4YLN - chains D and 1 of the 9 polymer chains in the assembly; structure by X-ray diffraction, 5.50 A resolution (low resolution: residue-level contacts below are approximate; hydrogen-bond / salt-bridge calls are withheld).

[Chain D]
Protein: DNA-directed RNA polymerase subunit beta'
Organism: Escherichia coli
Notes: EC 2.7.7.6
UniProt: A7ZUK2 (RPOC_ECO24); residue numbers follow UniProt; this construct covers 1-1407
Chain sequence (1407 residues; numbered 1 to 1407; the number before each row is that of its first residue):
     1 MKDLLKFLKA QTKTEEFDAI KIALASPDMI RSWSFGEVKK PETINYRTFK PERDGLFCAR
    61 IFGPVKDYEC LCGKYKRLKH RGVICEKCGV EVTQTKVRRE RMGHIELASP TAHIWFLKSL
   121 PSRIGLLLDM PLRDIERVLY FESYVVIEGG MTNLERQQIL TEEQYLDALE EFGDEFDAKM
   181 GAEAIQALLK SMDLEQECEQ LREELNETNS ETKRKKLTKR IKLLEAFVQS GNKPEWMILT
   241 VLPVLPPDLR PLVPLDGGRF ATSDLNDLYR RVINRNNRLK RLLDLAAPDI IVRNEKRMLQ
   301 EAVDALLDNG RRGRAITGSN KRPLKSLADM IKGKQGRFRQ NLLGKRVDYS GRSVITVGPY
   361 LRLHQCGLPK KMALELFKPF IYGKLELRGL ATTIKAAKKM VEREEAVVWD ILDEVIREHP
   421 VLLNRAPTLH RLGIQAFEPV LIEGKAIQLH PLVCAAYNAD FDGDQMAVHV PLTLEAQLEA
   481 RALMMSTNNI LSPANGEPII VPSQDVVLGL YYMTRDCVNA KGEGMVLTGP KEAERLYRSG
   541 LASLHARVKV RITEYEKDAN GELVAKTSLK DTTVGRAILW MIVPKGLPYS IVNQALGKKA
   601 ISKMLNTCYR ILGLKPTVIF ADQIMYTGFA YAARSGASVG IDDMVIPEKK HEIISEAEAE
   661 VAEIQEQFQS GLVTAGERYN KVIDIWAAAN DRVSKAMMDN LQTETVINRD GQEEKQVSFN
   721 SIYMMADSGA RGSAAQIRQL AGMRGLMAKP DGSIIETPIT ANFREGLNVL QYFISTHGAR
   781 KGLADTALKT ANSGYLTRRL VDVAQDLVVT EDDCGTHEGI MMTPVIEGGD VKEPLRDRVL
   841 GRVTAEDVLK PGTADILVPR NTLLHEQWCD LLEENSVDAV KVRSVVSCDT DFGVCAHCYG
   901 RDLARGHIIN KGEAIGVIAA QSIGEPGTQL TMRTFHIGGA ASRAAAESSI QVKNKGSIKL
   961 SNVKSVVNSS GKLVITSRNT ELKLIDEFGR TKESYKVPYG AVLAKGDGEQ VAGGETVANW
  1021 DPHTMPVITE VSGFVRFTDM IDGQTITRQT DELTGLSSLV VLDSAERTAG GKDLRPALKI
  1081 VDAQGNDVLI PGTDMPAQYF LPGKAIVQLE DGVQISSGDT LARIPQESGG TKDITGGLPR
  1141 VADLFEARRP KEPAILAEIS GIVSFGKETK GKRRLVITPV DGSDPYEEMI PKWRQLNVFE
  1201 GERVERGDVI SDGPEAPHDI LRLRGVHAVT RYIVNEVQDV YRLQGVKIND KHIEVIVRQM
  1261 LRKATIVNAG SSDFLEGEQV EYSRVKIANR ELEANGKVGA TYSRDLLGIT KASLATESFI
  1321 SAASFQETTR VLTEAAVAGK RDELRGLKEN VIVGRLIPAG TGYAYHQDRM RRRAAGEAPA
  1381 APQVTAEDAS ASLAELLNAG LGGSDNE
Not modelled in the structure: 1-14, 1377-1407
Ion coordination: Zn2+ site 1: Cys-72, Cys-85, Cys-88; Mg2+: Asp-460, Asp-462, Asp-464 (shared with 1 residue of chain 3); Zn2+ site 2: Cys-814, Arg-883, Cys-898
Swiss-Prot annotation at these positions:
  - binding site (Zn(2+)): Cys-70, Cys-72, Cys-85, Cys-88, Cys-814, Cys-888, Cys-895, Cys-898
  - binding site (Mg(2+)): Asp-460, Asp-462, Asp-464
  - modified residue: Lys-972 (N6-acetyllysine)

[Chain 1]
Molecule: NT strand DNA
Sequence (49 nucleotides; each row starts with the number of its first residue):
    11 ACTTGACATC CCACCTCACG TATGCTATAA TGTGTGCAGT CTGACGCGG

[How chain D and chain 1 interact]
Contacting residue pairs (7):
  Tyr-46(D) / DT31(1)
  Lys-74(D) / DA23(1)
  Lys-216(D) / DG58(1)
  Asp-1143(D) / DA54(1)
  Arg-1148(D) / DA54(1)
  Arg-1148(D) / DC55(1)
  Lys-1151(D) / DA54(1)
Also at the interface, not in a pair above, chain D (9 interface residues in all): Arg-47, Pro-131, Lys-219
Also at the interface, not in a pair above, chain 1 (8 interface residues in all): DG30, DC57, DG59

[In short]
The interface between chain D and chain 1 involves 9 residues on one side and 8 on the other. Cys-72(D),
Cys-85(D) and Cys-88(D) coordinate Zn2+ site 1. UniProt lists 8 Zn2+-binding residues and 3 Mg2+-binding
residues on chain D.
Chain D is DNA-directed RNA polymerase subunit beta' (Escherichia coli) and chain 1 is NT strand DNA; the
structure, E. coli Transcription Initiation Complex - 17-bp spacer and 4-nt RNA, was determined by X-ray
diffraction together with 4YLO and 4YLP from the same study.
